Entry 6HUQ (X-ray diffraction, 3.00 A resolution); this record covers chains R and S of the 28 polymer chains in the assembly.

Chain R:
Molecule: Proteasome subunit alpha type-5
Source organism: Saccharomyces cerevisiae (strain ATCC 204508 / S288c)
Notes: EC 3.4.25.1
UniProt: P32379 (PSA5_YEAST); residues -7 to 252 here correspond to UniProt positions 1-260 (UniProt number = residue number + 8)
Amino-acid sequence (260 residues; each row starts with the number of its first residue; numbers below 1 keep their minus sign (Met-7 is residue -7)):
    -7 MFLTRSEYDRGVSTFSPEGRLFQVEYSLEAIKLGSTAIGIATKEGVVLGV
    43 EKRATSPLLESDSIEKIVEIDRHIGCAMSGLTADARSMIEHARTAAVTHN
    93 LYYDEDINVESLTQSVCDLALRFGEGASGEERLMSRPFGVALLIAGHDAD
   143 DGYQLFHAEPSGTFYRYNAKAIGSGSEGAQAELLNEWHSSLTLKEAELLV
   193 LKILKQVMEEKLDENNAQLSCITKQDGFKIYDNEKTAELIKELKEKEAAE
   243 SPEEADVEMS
Disordered / not traced: -7 to 0, 118-124, 243-252

Chain S:
Molecule: Proteasome subunit alpha type-6
Source organism: Saccharomyces cerevisiae (strain ATCC 204508 / S288c)
Notes: EC 3.4.25.1
UniProt: P40302 (PSA6_YEAST); residues 0-233 here correspond to UniProt positions 1-234 (UniProt number = residue number + 1)
Amino-acid sequence (234 residues; row label = number of the first residue in the row; numbering starts at 0):
     0 MFRNNYDGDTVTFSPTGRLFQVEYALEAIKQGSVTVGLRSNTHAVLVALK
    50 RNADELSSYQKKIIKCDEHMGLSLAGLAPDARVLSNYLRQQCNYSSLVFN
   100 RKLAVERAGHLLCDKAQKNTQSYGGRPYGVGLLIIGYDKSGAHLLEFQPS
   150 GNVTELYGTAIGARSQGAKTYLERTLDTFIKIDGNPDELIKAGVEAISQS
   200 LRDESLTVDNLSIAIVGKDTPFTIYDGEAVAKYI
Disordered / not traced: 0-2
UniProt features mapped onto this chain:
  - modified residue: Ser13 (Phosphoserine)
  - cross-link: Lys190 (Glycyl lysine isopeptide (Lys-Gly) (interchain with G-Cter in ubiquitin))

How chain R and chain S interact:
Contacting residue pairs (45; chain R residue first):
  Arg2(R) with Gly7(S)
  Ser5(R) with Arg125(S)
  Thr6(R) with Gly7(S); Gln20(S)
  Phe7(R) with Gln20(S), hydrogen bond (backbone-side chain); Tyr23(S); Ala24(S), hydrophobic; Arg125(S); Pro126(S); Gly128(S)
  Ser8(R) with Tyr23(S)
  Pro9(R) with Tyr23(S), hydrophobic
  Glu10(R) with Glu26(S); Gln30(S)
  Gly11(R) with Tyr23(S); Ala27(S)
  Leu13(R) with Arg125(S)
  Gln106(R) with Arg81(S), hydrogen bond
  Asp110(R) with Arg81(S), salt bridge
  Leu113(R) with Pro78(S), hydrophobic; Arg125(S)
  Ser153(R) with Pro78(S)
  Gly154(R) with Pro78(S)
  Thr155(R) with Gln59(S); Pro78(S)
  Phe156(R) with Gln59(S)
  Tyr157(R) with Arg50(S); Ala52(S); Ser56(S); Ser57(S); Gln59(S)
  Arg158(R) with Ser56(S); Ser57(S), hydrogen bond (backbone-backbone)
  Tyr159(R) with Ala52(S); Asp53(S); Leu55(S); Ser56(S)
  Asn160(R) with Leu55(S), hydrogen bond (backbone-backbone)
  Ala161(R) with Leu55(S)
  Gln172(R) with Asp53(S), hydrogen bond; Leu55(S)
  Leu175(R) with Leu55(S)
  Leu176(R) with Glu54(S); Leu55(S)
  Trp179(R) with Leu55(S), hydrophobic
Also at the interface, not in a pair above, chain R (26 interface residues in all): Gly3
Also at the interface, not in a pair above, chain S (26 interface residues in all): Asp6, Asn51, Lys60, Leu76, Asp79, Gly123

Overview:
The chain R/chain S interface involves 26 residues from each chain, with 5 hydrogen bonds and 1 salt bridge.
Polar pairs include Asp110(R)-Arg81(S), Phe7(R)-Gln20(S) and Gln106(R)-Arg81(S).
Chain R is Proteasome subunit alpha type-5 and chain S is Proteasome subunit alpha type-6, both from
Saccharomyces cerevisiae (strain ATCC 204508 / S288c); the structure, Yeast 20S proteasome with human beta2c
(S171G) in complex with 20, was determined by X-ray diffraction together with 6HTB, 6HTC, 6HTD, 6HTP, 6HTR,
6HUB and 30 further entries from the same study.
